Entry 5TKC (X-ray diffraction, 1.78 A resolution); this record covers chain A.

Chain A:
Protein: Fructose-bisphosphate aldolase
From: Toxoplasma gondii
Notes: EC 4.1.2.13
UniProt: Q8I8I2 (Q8I8I2_TOXGO); residue numbers follow UniProt; this construct covers 1-363
Sequence (363 residues; each row starts with the number of its first residue):
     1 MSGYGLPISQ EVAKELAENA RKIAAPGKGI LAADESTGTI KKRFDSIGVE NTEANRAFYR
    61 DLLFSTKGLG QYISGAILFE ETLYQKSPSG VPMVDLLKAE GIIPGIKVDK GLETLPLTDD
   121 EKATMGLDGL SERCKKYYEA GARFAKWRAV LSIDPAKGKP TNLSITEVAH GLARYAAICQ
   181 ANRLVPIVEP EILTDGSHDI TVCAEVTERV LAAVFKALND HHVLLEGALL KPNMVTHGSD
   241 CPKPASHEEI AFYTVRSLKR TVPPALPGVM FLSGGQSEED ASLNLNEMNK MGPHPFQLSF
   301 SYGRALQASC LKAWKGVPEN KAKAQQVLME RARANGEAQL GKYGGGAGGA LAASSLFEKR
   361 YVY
Disordered / not traced: 1, 347-360
Covalently attached groups: 1,3-dihydroxyacetonephosphate (13P) linked to Lys-231
Ligand contacts:
  - 1,3-dihydroxyacetonephosphate (13P): Ala-32, Asp-34, Ile-77, Lys-146, Glu-189, Leu-272, Ser-273, Gly-274, Ser-301, Tyr-302, Gly-303, Arg-304
  - glyceraldehyde-3-phosphate (G3H): Asp-34, Ser-36, Thr-39, Lys-107, Lys-146, Arg-148, Glu-189, Glu-191
Curated features (UniProtKB/Swiss-Prot):
  - active site: Glu-189 (Proton acceptor), Lys-231 (Schiff-base intermediate with dihydroxyacetone phosphate)
  - binding site (dihydroxyacetone phosphate): Asp-34, Lys-146, Lys-231, Ser-273, Gly-274, Gly-303, Arg-304
  - binding site (D-glyceraldehyde 3-phosphate): Ser-36, Thr-39, Lys-107, Glu-189
  - binding site (beta-D-fructose 1,6-bisphosphate): Arg-43, Ser-273 to Gly-275, Ser-301, Arg-304
  - mutagenesis: Asp-34 (D34A: Abolishes enzymatic activity. Reduces ACT1 binding. Slightly reduces MIC2 binding), Glu-35 (E35A: Reduces enzymatic activity. Enhances MIC2 binding), Lys-42 (K42A: Does not affect enzymatic activity. Reduces ACT1 binding. Reduces MIC2 binding. Abolishes enzymatic activity and reduces MIC2 binding; when associated with A-43 ...), Arg-43 (R43A: Does not affect enzymatic activity. Reduces ACT1 binding. Reduces MIC2 binding. Abolishes enzymatic activity and reduces MIC2 binding; when associated with A-42 ...), Lys-107 (K107A: Abolishes enzymatic activity. Reduces MIC2 binding), Lys-146 (K146A: Abolishes enzymatic activity. Reduces MIC2 binding), Arg-148 (R148A: Abolishes enzymatic activity. Reduces ACT1 binding. Reduces MIC2 binding), Lys-231 (K231A: Abolishes enzymatic activity. Reduces MIC2 binding), Arg-304 (R304A: Abolishes enzymatic activity. Reduces MIC2 binding), Gln-307 (Q307F: Abolishes enzymatic activity. Reduces MIC2 binding; Q307G: Does not affect enzymatic activity. Does not affect MIC2 binding)
Reported in the primary citation:
  - binding site for glyceraldehyde-3-phosphate: Ala-32, Ser-36, Thr-39, Lys-107, Glu-189, Glu-191
  - contacts within the chain: Arg-148/Glu-191, Lys-231/Ser-301 (hydrogen bond)
  - catalytic residues: Lys-146, Glu-189 (proposed by the authors, not directly observed)
  - binding site for 1,3-dihydroxyacetonephosphate: Asp-34, Lys-231
  - catalytic residues: Lys-231
  - specificity-determining residues: Asp-34 (from molecular simulation)

In short:
Chain A binds glyceraldehyde-3-phosphate. Covalently linked 1,3-dihydroxyacetonephosphate: at Lys-231. UniProt
lists active-site residues Glu-189 and Lys-231, 7 dihydroxyacetone phosphate-binding residues, 4
D-glyceraldehyde 3-phosphate-binding residues and 6 beta-D-fructose 1,6-bisphosphate-binding residues. The
paper reports catalytic residues Lys-146, Glu-189 and Lys-231; a binding site for glyceraldehyde-3-phosphate
at Ala-32, Ser-36 and Thr-39 among others.
Chain A is Fructose-bisphosphate aldolase (Toxoplasma gondii); the structure, Crystal structure of FBP
aldolase from Toxoplasma gondii, ternary complex, was determined by X-ray diffraction, deposited together with
5TJS, 5TK3, 5TKL, 5TKN and 5TKP.
